PDB entry 5GJT | X-ray diffraction, 3.10 A resolution | chains L and H of the 4 polymer chains in the assembly

== Chain L ==
Protein: light chain of human neutralizing antibody 3E1
From: Homo sapiens
Notes: fragment: light chain of neutralizing antibody 3E1; antibody fragment or engineered binder
Amino-acid sequence (214 residues; numbered 1 to 214; the number before each row is that of its first residue):
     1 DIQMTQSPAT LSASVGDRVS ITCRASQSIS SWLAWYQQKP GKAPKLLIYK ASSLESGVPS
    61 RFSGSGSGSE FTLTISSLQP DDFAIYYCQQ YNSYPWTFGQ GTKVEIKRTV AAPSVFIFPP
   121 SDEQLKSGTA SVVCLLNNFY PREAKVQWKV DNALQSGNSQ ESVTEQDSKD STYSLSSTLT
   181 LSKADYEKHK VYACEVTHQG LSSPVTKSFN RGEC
Not modelled in the structure: 181, 213-214
Disulfide bonds: Cys-23/Cys-88, Cys-134/Cys-194

== Chain H ==
Protein: heavy chain of human neutralizing antibody 3E1
From: Homo sapiens
Notes: fragment: heavy chain of neutralizing antibody 3E1; antibody fragment or engineered binder
Amino-acid sequence (222 residues; each row starts with the number of its first residue):
     1 QVQLQESGPG LVKPSETLSL TCSVSGASIS SYYWIWIRQP AGKGLEWIGR FYTSGSPNYN
    61 PSLRSRVTMS VDTSKNQFSL KLTSVTAADT AVYYCAREEH ITFGGVIVRY WGQGTLVTVS
   121 PASTKGPSVF PLAPSSKSTS GGTAALGCLV KDYFPEPVTV SWNSGALTSG VHTFPAVLQS
   181 SGLYSLSSVV TVPSSSLGTQ TYICNVNHKP SNTKVDKKVE PK
Not modelled in the structure: 41, 135-142, 199, 222
Disulfide bonds: Cys-22/Cys-95, Cys-148/Cys-204

== Interface between chain L and chain H ==
Contacting residue pairs (66):
  Trp-32(L) with Gly-104(H)
  Tyr-36(L) with Val-108(H), hydrogen bond (side chain-backbone); Trp-111(H), hydrophobic
  Gln-38(L) with Gln-39(H), hydrogen bond; Tyr-94(H), hydrogen bond
  Lys-42(L) with Tyr-94(H)
  Ala-43(L) with Tyr-94(H), hydrophobic; Trp-111(H), hydrophobic; Gly-112(H)
  Pro-44(L) with Leu-45(H), hydrophobic; Trp-111(H), hydrogen bond (backbone-side chain)
  Leu-46(L) with Ile-107(H), hydrophobic; Val-108(H)
  Tyr-49(L) with Gly-104(H)
  Lys-50(L) with Phe-103(H); Gly-104(H)
  Glu-55(L) with Arg-109(H), salt bridge
  Tyr-87(L) with Gln-39(H); Leu-45(H), hydrophobic
  Tyr-91(L) with Gly-104(H), hydrogen bond (side chain-backbone); Val-106(H); Ile-107(H)
  Tyr-94(L) with Trp-47(H), hydrophobic; Arg-50(H), hydrogen bond; Asn-58(H)
  Pro-95(L) with Trp-47(H), hydrophobic; Asn-60(H); Pro-61(H)
  Trp-96(L) with Trp-47(H); Glu-98(H); Val-106(H)
  Phe-98(L) with Ile-37(H), hydrophobic; Leu-45(H)
  Gln-100(L) with Gly-44(H)
  Phe-116(L) with Ala-145(H), hydrophobic
  Phe-118(L) with Leu-132(H), hydrophobic; Ala-133(H); Ala-145(H)
  Ser-121(L) with Phe-130(H); Pro-131(H)
  Glu-123(L) with Pro-131(H); Lys-217(H), salt bridge
  Gln-124(L) with Phe-130(H); Lys-151(H)
  Thr-129(L) with Lys-151(H)
  Ser-131(L) with Leu-149(H); Lys-151(H), hydrogen bond
  Val-133(L) with Leu-132(H), hydrophobic
  Leu-135(L) with Phe-174(H), hydrophobic; Val-189(H), hydrophobic
  Asn-137(L) with His-172(H); Thr-191(H)
  Asn-138(L) with His-172(H), hydrogen bond
  Gln-160(L) with Val-177(H); Leu-178(H), hydrogen bond (side chain-backbone); Gln-179(H)
  Glu-161(L) with Val-177(H)
  Ser-162(L) with Phe-174(H); Pro-175(H), hydrogen bond (side chain-backbone)
  Val-163(L) with Pro-175(H)
  Thr-164(L) with Phe-174(H)
  Ser-174(L) with His-172(H); Phe-174(H)
  Leu-175(L) with Phe-174(H)
  Ser-176(L) with Phe-174(H)
  Thr-180(L) with Lys-151(H)
Other interface residues (no listed pair), chain L (38 interface residues in all): Asp-167
Other interface residues (no listed pair), chain H (41 interface residues in all): Ile-35, Glu-46, Gly-105, Leu-146, Thr-173, Ser-187

== Summary ==
The interface between chain L and chain H involves 38 residues on one side and 41 on the other, with 10
hydrogen bonds and 2 salt bridges. Among the polar pairs are Glu-55(L)/Arg-109(H), Glu-123(L)/Lys-217(H) and
Tyr-36(L)/Val-108(H).
Here chain L is light chain of human neutralizing antibody 3E1 and chain H is heavy chain of human
neutralizing antibody 3E1, both from Homo sapiens. Entry 5GJT (Crystal structure of H1 hemagglutinin from
A/Washington/05/2011 in complex with a neutralizing antibody 3E1) was determined by X-ray diffraction together
with 5GJS from the same study.
